5ZDM - chain A; structure by X-ray diffraction, 1.38 A resolution.

[Chain A]
Name: FomD
Source organism: Streptomyces fradiae
UniProtKB: D2SNF7 (D2SNF7_STRFR); residue numbers follow UniProt; this construct covers 1-207
Chain sequence (211 residues; numbered -3 to 207; the number before each row is that of its first residue; numbers below 1 keep their minus sign (Gly-3 is residue -3)):
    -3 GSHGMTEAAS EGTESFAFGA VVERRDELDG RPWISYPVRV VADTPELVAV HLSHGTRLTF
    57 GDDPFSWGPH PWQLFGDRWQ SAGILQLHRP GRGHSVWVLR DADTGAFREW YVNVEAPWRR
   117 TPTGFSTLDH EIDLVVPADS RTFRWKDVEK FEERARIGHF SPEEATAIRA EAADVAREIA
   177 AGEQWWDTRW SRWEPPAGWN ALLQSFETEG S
Not modelled in the structure: -3 to 9
Construct notes: expression tag (-3 to 0); engineered mutation Phe139 (Leu in D2SNF7)
Metal / ion sites: Ca2+ site 1: Asn109, Asp125, Asp129, Glu205; Ca2+ site 2: Glu127, Asp129, Asp143
Swiss-Prot annotation at these positions:
  - active site: Lys142 (Proton donor)
  - binding site (CDP): Trp68, Arg74, Gln76, Ser77, Lys142
  - binding site (a divalent metal cation): Asn109, Asp125, Glu127, Asp129, Asp143
  - mutagenesis: Tyr107 (Y107F: 250-fold decrease in kcat with (S)-HPP-CMP as substrate. Does not affect the KM for (S)-HPP-CMP), Lys142 (K142A: 10-fold increase in KM for (S)-HPP-CMP)

[Summary]
Asn109, Asp125, Asp129 and Glu205 coordinate Ca2+ site 1. The Ca2+ site 2 is built by Glu127, Asp129 and
Asp143. Curated annotation (UniProt) lists active-site residue Lys142, 5 CDP-binding residues, 5 divalent
metal cation-binding residues and 2 mutagenesis sites.
Chain A is FomD (Streptomyces fradiae); the structure, The ligand-free structure of FomD, was determined by
X-ray diffraction together with 5ZDN from the same study.
